PDB entry 2C73 | X-ray diffraction, 2.20 A resolution | chains A and B

Chain A (and B):
Protein: Amine oxidase (flavin-containing) B
Organism: Homo sapiens
Notes: EC 1.4.3.4; chain B of this document is another copy of the same molecule, construct and numbering; everything in this record applies to it too
UniProt: P27338 (AOFB_HUMAN); residues 2-520 here correspond to UniProt positions 1-519 (UniProt number = residue number - 1)
Amino-acid sequence (520 residues; each row starts with the number of its first residue):
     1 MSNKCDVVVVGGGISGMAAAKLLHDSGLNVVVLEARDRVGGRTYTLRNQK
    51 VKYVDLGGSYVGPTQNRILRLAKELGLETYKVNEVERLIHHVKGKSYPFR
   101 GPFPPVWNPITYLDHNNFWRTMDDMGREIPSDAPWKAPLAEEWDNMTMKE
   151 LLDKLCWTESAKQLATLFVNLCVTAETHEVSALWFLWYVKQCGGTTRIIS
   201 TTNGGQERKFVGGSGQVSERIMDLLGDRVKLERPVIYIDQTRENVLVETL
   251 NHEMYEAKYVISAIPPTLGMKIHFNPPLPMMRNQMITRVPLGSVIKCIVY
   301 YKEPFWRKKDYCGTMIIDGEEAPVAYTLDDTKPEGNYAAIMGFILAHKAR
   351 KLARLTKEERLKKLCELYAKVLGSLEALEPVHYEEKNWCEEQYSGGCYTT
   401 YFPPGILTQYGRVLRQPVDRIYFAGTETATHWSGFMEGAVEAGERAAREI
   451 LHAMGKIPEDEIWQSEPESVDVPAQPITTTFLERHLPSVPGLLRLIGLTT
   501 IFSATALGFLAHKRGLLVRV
Disordered / not traced: 1-2, 502-520 (chain B: 1-2, 497-520)
Construct notes: engineered mutation Phe435 (Tyr434 in P27338)
Covalently attached groups: flavin-adenine dinucleotide (FAD) linked to Cys397
Small-molecule neighbours: FAD / N-propargyl-1(S)-aminoindan: Val10, Gly11, Gly12, Gly13, Ile14, Ser15, Gly16, Leu33, Glu34, Ala35, Arg36, Gly40, Gly41, Arg42, Thr43, Leu56, Gly57, Gly58, Ser59, Tyr60, Phe168, Leu171, Cys172, Ile198, Ile199, Gln206, Arg233, Pro234, Val235, Ala263, Ile264, Pro265, Leu268, Ile272, Val294, Lys296, Tyr326, Phe343, Trp388, Tyr393, Tyr398, Gly425, Thr426, Gly434, Phe435, Met436, Glu437, Ala439

How chain A and chain B interact:
Contacting residue pairs - 97 pairs, chain A then chain B:
  Asn145(A) with Lys149(B); His178(B), hydrogen bond
  Thr147(A) with Thr147(B)
  Glu150(A) with Glu150(B)
  His178(A) with Asn145(B), hydrogen bond; Pro404(B); Gly405(B)
  Glu179(A) with Pro404(B)
  Pro234(A) with His273(B)
  Val235(A) with His273(B)
  Ile236(A) with Ile236(B), hydrophobic; His273(B)
  Tyr237(A) with Leu250(B), hydrophobic
  Glu248(A) with His252(B), salt bridge
  Leu250(A) with Tyr237(B), hydrophobic
  His252(A) with Glu248(B), salt bridge; His252(B), hydrogen bond
  Thr267(A) with Met270(B)
  Leu268(A) with Met270(B), hydrophobic
  Met270(A) with Thr267(B); Leu268(B), hydrophobic; Met270(B), hydrophobic; Lys271(B), hydrogen bond (backbone-side chain)
  Lys271(A) with Met270(B), hydrogen bond (side chain-backbone); Ile272(B), hydrogen bond (side chain-backbone); His273(B), hydrogen bond (backbone-side chain)
  Ile272(A) with Lys271(B), hydrogen bond (backbone-side chain); Gln392(B)
  His273(A) with Pro234(B); Val235(B); Ile236(B); Lys271(B), hydrogen bond (side chain-backbone); Gln392(B); Tyr393(B), hydrogen bond
  Phe274(A) with Gln392(B), hydrogen bond (backbone-side chain)
  Met280(A) with Ala349(B); Arg350(B); Ala353(B), hydrophobic; Asn387(B); Cys389(B), hydrophobic; Glu390(B)
  Met281(A) with Arg350(B)
  Asn283(A) with Cys389(B), hydrogen bond (side chain-backbone); Glu390(B); Glu391(B), hydrogen bond (side chain-backbone); Gln392(B)
  Gln284(A) with Leu291(B); Gly292(B), hydrogen bond (side chain-backbone); Ser293(B), hydrogen bond; Cys389(B), hydrogen bond; Gly395(B), hydrogen bond (side chain-backbone); Gly396(B)
  Thr287(A) with Thr287(B); Pro290(B)
  Arg288(A) with Pro290(B); Leu291(B), hydrogen bond (side chain-backbone); Ser293(B), hydrogen bond; Arg350(B); Tyr401(B)
  Pro290(A) with Thr287(B); Arg288(B)
  Leu291(A) with Gln284(B); Arg288(B), hydrogen bond (backbone-side chain)
  Gly292(A) with Gln284(B), hydrogen bond (backbone-side chain)
  Ser293(A) with Gln284(B), hydrogen bond; Arg288(B); Tyr410(B)
  His347(A) with Gln409(B)
  Ala349(A) with Met280(B)
  Arg350(A) with Met280(B); Met281(B); Arg288(B); Gln409(B), hydrogen bond; Tyr410(B), hydrogen bond
  Ala353(A) with Met280(B), hydrophobic
  Asn387(A) with Met280(B)
  Cys389(A) with Met280(B), hydrophobic; Asn283(B), hydrogen bond (backbone-side chain); Gln284(B)
  Glu390(A) with Met280(B); Asn283(B)
  Glu391(A) with Asn283(B), hydrogen bond (backbone-side chain)
  Gln392(A) with His273(B); Phe274(B), hydrogen bond (side chain-backbone); Asn283(B)
  Tyr393(A) with His273(B), hydrogen bond
  Gly395(A) with Gln284(B), hydrogen bond (backbone-side chain)
  Gly396(A) with Gln284(B)
  Tyr401(A) with Arg288(B); Ile406(B)
  Pro404(A) with His178(B); Pro404(B), hydrophobic
  Gly405(A) with His178(B)
  Gln409(A) with His347(B); Arg350(B), hydrogen bond
  Tyr410(A) with Ser293(B); Arg350(B), hydrogen bond
Interface residues without a listed pair, chain A (51 interface residues in all): Lys149, Pro277, Leu278, Pro403, Ile406
Interface residues without a listed pair, chain B (52 interface residues in all): Glu179, Gly269, Pro277, Val289, Pro403

Summary:
51 residues of chain A face 52 of chain B across their interface, with 31 hydrogen bonds and 2 salt bridges.
Among the polar pairs are Glu248(A)-His252(B), Asn145(A)-His178(B) and His252(A)-His252(B). Bound to chain A:
FAD / N-propargyl-1(S)-aminoindan.
Both chains are Amine oxidase (flavin-containing) B (Homo sapiens). Entry 2C73 (Functional Role of the
Aromatic Cage in Human Monoamine Oxidase B: Structures and Catalytic Properties of ...) was determined by
X-ray diffraction together with 2C70, 2C72, 2C75 and 2C76 from the same study.
